PDB entry 9NJI | X-ray diffraction, 2.60 A resolution | chain A

== Chain A ==
Protein: Copper oxidase
Organism: Streptomyces coelicolor
UniProt: Q9XAL8 (Q9XAL8_STRCO); numbering as in UniProt (aligned over 1-343)
Sequence (351 residues; numbered 1 to 351; the number before each row is that of its first residue):
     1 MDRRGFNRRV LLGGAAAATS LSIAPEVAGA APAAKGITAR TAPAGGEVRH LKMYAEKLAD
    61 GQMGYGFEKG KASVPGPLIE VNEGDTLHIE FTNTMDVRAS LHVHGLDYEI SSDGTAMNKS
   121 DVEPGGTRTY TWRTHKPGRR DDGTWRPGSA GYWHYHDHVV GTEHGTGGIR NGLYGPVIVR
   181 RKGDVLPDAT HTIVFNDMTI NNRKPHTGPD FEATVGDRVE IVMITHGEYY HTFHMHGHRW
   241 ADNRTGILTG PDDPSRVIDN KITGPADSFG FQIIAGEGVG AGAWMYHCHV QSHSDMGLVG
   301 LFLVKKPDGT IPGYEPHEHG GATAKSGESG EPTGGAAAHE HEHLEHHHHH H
Unresolved in the structure: 1-36, 315-351
Differences from the reference sequence: engineered mutation Leu298 (Met in Q9XAL8); expression tag (344-351)
Bound ions: Cu ion site 1: His102, His234; Cu ion site 2: His104, His156, His289 (together with hydroxide ion); Cu ion site 3: His158, His236, His287 (together with hydroxide ion); Cu ion site 4: His231, Cys288, His293
Small-molecule neighbours:
  - glycine (GLY), molecule 1: Ala42, Pro43, Glu80, Asn82, Arg180, Leu186
  - glycine (GLY), molecule 2: Gly151, Tyr152, Ile178, Val179, Arg180, Asp184, Glu220, Arg244, Thr245
  - glycine (GLY), molecule 3: Gly151, Tyr152, Trp153, Arg244, Arg256, Val257, Ile258, Ser268
  - glycine (GLY), molecule 4: Asp242, Arg256, Ile258, Asn260, Lys261, Ile262, Asp267
  - hydroxide ion (OH): His102, His104, His156, His158, His234, His236, His287, His289
From the paper describing this entry:
  - Cu ion coordination: His231
  - mutagenesis - M298L (9 folds): decreased catalytic activity

== Summary ==
Chain A binds hydroxide ion and 4 copies of glycine. His102 and His234 coordinate Cu ion site 1. The Cu ion
site 2 is built by His104, His156 and His289. The paper reports that M298L reduces catalytic activity; Cu ion
coordination by His231.
Chain A is Copper oxidase (Streptomyces coelicolor); the structure, M298L Streptomyces coelicolor Laccase, was
determined by X-ray diffraction (same publication as 9NJJ).
